PDB entry 2HAG | X-ray diffraction, 2.75 A resolution | chain A

[Chain A]
Name: Melanin biosynthesis protein TyrA, putative
Organism: Shewanella oneidensis
UniProt: Q8EIU4 (Q8EIU4_SHEON); numbering as in UniProt (aligned over 1-311)
Sequence (312 residues; each row starts with the number of its first residue; numbering starts at 0):
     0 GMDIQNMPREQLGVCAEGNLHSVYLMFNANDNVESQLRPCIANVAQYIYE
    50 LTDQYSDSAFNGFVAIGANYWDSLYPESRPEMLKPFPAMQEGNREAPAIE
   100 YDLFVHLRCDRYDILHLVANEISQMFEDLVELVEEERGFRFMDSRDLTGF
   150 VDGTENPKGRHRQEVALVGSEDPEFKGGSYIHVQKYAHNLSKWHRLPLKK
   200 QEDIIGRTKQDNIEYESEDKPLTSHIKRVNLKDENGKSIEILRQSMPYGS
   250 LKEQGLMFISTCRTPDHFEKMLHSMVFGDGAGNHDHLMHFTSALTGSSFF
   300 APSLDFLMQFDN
Unresolved in the structure: 0-4
Differences from the reference sequence: expression tag (0); modified residue (1, 6, 25, 81, 88, 124, 141, 245, 256, 270, 274, 287, 307)
Modified residues: Mse1 (selenomethionine); Mse6, Mse25, Mse81, Mse88, Mse124, Mse141, Mse245, Mse256, Mse270, Mse274, Mse287, Mse307 (selenomethionine; parent Met)

[Overview]
Chain A is Melanin biosynthesis protein TyrA, putative (Shewanella oneidensis); the structure, Crystal
structure of a putative dyp-type peroxidase protein (so_0740) from shewanella oneidensis at 2.75 A resolution,
was determined by X-ray diffraction (same publication as 2GVK).
